PDB entry 8VK0 | electron microscopy, 3.14 A resolution | chains A and C of the 35 polymer chains in the assembly

== Chain A ==
Molecule: 23S ribosomal RNA
Source organism: Mycolicibacterium smegmatis MC2 155
Sequence (3120 nucleotides; each row starts with the number of its first residue):
     1 UAAGUGUUUA AGGGCGCAUG GUGGAUGCCU UGGCACUGGG AGCCGAUGAA GGACGUAGGA
    61 GGCUGCGAUA AGCCUCGGGG AGCUGUCAAC CGAGCGUUGA UCCGAGGAUG UCCGAAUGGG
   121 GAAACCCGGC ACGAGUGAUG UCGUGUCACC AGGCGCUGAA UAUAUAGGCG UCUGGGGGGA
   181 ACGCGGGGAA GUGAAACAUC UCAGUACCCG UAGGAAGAGA AAACAAAAUG UGAUUCCGUG
   241 AGUAGUGGCG AGCGAAAGCG GAGGAUGGCU AAACCGUAUG CAUGUGAUAC CGGGUAGGGG
   301 UUGUGUGUGC GGGGUUGUGG GACCUAUCUU UCCGGCUCUA CCUGGCUGGA GGGCAGUGAG
   361 AAAAUGUUGU GGUUAGCGGA AAUGGCUUGG GAUGGCCUGC CGUAGACGGU GAGAGCCCGG
   421 UACGUGAAAA CCCGACGUCU GUCUUGAUGG UGUUCCCGAG UAGCAGCGGG CCCGUGGAAU
   481 CUGCUGUGAA UCUGCCGGGA CCACCCGGUA AGCCUGAAUA CUUCCCAGUG ACCGAUAGCG
   541 GAUUAGUACC GUGAGGGAAU GGUGAAAAGU ACCCCGGGAG GGGAGUGAAA GAGUACCUGA
   601 AACCGUGCGC UUACAAUCCG UCAGAGCCCU CGACGUGUCG UGGGGUGAUG GCGUGCCUUU
   661 UGAAGAAUGA GCCUGCGAGU CAGGGACAUG UCGCGAGGUU AACCCGGGUG GGGUAGCCGC
   721 AGCGAAAGCG AGUCUGAAUA GGGCGUAUCC ACACAAGAGU GUGUGGUGUA GUGGUGUGUU
   781 CUGGACCCGA AGCGGAGUGA UCUACCCAUG GCCAGGGUGA AGCGCGGGUA AGACCGCGUG
   841 GAGGCCCGAA CCCACUUAGG UUGAAGACUG AGGGGAUGAG CUGUGGGUAG GGGUGAAAGG
   901 CCAAUCAAAC UCCGUGAUAG CUGGUUCUCC CCGAAAUGCA UUUAGGUGCA GCGUCGCAUG
   961 UUUCUUGCCG GAGGUAGAGC UACUGGAUGG CCGAUGGGCC CCACAGGGUU ACUGACGUCA
  1021 GCCAAACUCC GAAUGCCGGU AAGUCCAAGA GUGCGGCAGU GAGACGGCGG GGGAUAAGCU
  1081 CCGUGCGUCG AGAGGGAAAC AGCCCAGAUC GCCGGCUAAG GCCCCUAAGC GUGUGCUAAG
  1141 UGGAAAAGGA UGUGCAGUCG CGAAGACAAC CAGGAGGUUG GCUUAGAAGC AGCCACCCUU
  1201 GAAAGAGUGC GUAAUAGCUC ACUGGUCAAG UGAUUGUGCG CCGAUAAUGU AGCGGGGCUC
  1261 AAGCACACCG CCGAAGCCGC GGCAGCCAAC GUGUUGGCUG GGUAGGGGAG CGUCCUGCAU
  1321 CCGGUGAAGC CGCCGAGUGA UCGAGUGGUG GAGGGUGUGG GAGUGAGAAU GCAGGCAUGA
  1381 GUAGCGAUUA GGCAAGUGAG AACCUUGCCC GCCGAAAGAC CAAGGGUUCC UGGGCCAGGC
  1441 CAGUCCGCCC AGGGUGAGUC GGGACCUAAG GCGAGGCCGA CAGGCGUAGU CGAUGGACAA
  1501 CGGGUUGAUA UUCCCGUACC CGUGUAUGUG CGUCCAUGAU GAAUCAGCGG UACUAACCAU
  1561 CCAAAACCAC CGUGACCGCA CCUUUCGGGG UGUGGCGUUG GUGGGGCUGC AUGGGACCUU
  1621 CGUUGGUAGU AGUCAAGCGA UGGGGUGACG CAGGAAGGUA GCCGUACCGG UCAGUGGUAA
  1681 UACCGGGGUA AGCCUGUAGG GAGUCAGAUA GGUAAAUCCG UCUGGCAUAU AUCCUGAGAG
  1741 GUGAUGCAUA GCCGAGUGAG GCGAAUUCGG UGAUCCUAUG CUGCCGAGAA AAGCCUCUAG
  1801 CGAGGACAUA CACGGCCCGU ACCCCAAACC AACACAGGUG GUCAGGUAGA GAAUACUAAG
  1861 GCGUACGAGU GAACUAUGGU UAAGGAACUC GGCAAAAUGC CCCCGUAACU UCGGGAGAAG
  1921 GGGGACCCAC AUGGCGUGUA AGCCUUUACG GCCCAAGCGU GAGUGGGUGG CACAAACCAG
  1981 UGAGAAGCGA CUGUUUACUA AAAACACAGG UCCGUGCGAA GUCGCAAGAC GAUGUAUACG
  2041 GACUGACGCC UGCCCGGUGC UGGAAGGUUA AGAGGACCCG UUAACUCCCU UUGGGGGUGA
  2101 AGCGGAGAAU UUAAGCCCCA GUAAACGGCG GUGGUAACUA UAACCAUCCU AAGGUAGCGA
  2161 AAUUCCUUGU CGGGUAAGUU CCGACCUGCA CGAAUGGCGU AACGACUUCU CAACUGUCUC
  2221 AACCAUAGAC UCGGCGAAAU UGCACUACGA GUAAAGAUGC UCGUUACGCG CGGCAGGACG
  2281 AAAAGACCCC GGGACCUUCA CUACAACUUG GUAUUGGUGC UCGAUACGGU UUGUGUAGGA
  2341 UAGGUGGGAG ACUGUGAAGC UCACACGCCA GUGUGGGUGG AGUCGUUGUU GAAAUACCAC
  2401 UCUGAUCGUA UUGGGCCUCU AACCUCGGAC CGUAUAUCCG GUUCAGGGAC AGUGCCUGGU
  2461 GGGUAGUUUA ACUGGGGCGG UUGCCUCCUA AAAUGUAACG GAGGCGCCCA AAGGUUCCCU
  2521 CAACCUGGAC GGCAAUCAGG UGUUGAGUGU AAGUGCACAA GGGAGCUUGA CUGCGAGACG
  2581 GACAUGUCGA GCAGGGACGA AAGUCGGGAC UAGUGAUCCG GCACCUCUGA GUGGAAGGGG
  2641 UGUCGCUCAA CGGAUAAAAG GUACCCCGGG GAUAACAGGC UGAUCUUCCC CAAGAGUCCA
  2701 UAUCGACGGG AUGGUUUGGC ACCUCGAUGU CGGCUCGUCG CAUCCUGGGG CUGGAGCAGG
  2761 UCCCAAGGGU UGGGCUGUUC GCCCAUUAAA GCGGCACGCG AGCUGGGUUU AGAACGUCGU
  2821 GAGACAGUUC GGUCUCUAUC CGCCGCGCGC GUCAGAAGCU UGAGGAAACC UGUCCCUAGU
  2881 ACGAGAGGAC CGGGACGGAC GAACCUCUGG UAUACCAGUU GUCCCACCAG GGGCACGGCU
  2941 GGAUAGCCAC GUUCGGACAG GAUAACCGCU GAAAGCAUCU AAGCGGGAAA CCUCUUCCAA
  3001 GACCAGGCUU CUCACCCUCU AGGAGGGAUA AGGCCCCCCG CAGACCACGG GAUUGAUAGA
  3061 CCAGACCUGG AAGCCUAGUA AUAGGUGCAG GGAACUGGCA CUAACCGGCC GAAAACUUAC
Not modelled in the structure: 1

== Chain C ==
Molecule: 50S ribosomal protein L2
Source organism: Mycolicibacterium smegmatis MC2 155
UniProtKB: A0QSD4 (RL2_MYCS2); residue numbers follow UniProt; this construct covers 1-278
Amino-acid sequence (278 residues; each row starts with the number of its first residue):
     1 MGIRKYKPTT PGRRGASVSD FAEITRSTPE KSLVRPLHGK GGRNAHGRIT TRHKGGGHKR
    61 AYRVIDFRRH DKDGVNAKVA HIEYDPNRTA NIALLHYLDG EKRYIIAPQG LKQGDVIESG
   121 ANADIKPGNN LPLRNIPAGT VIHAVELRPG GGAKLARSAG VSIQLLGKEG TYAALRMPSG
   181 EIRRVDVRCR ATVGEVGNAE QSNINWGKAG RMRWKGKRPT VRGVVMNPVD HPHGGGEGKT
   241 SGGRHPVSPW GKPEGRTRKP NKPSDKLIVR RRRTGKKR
Not modelled in the structure: 1, 277-278

== How chain A and chain C interact ==
Residue-residue contacts (255):
  C805(A) with Arg-43(C), hydrogen bond to the sugar; Arg-218(C), hydrogen bond to the phosphate
  C806(A) with Lys-40(C), sugar contact; Gly-41(C), sugar contact; Arg-43(C), hydrogen bond to the sugar; Gly-56(C), phosphate contact; Arg-218(C), salt bridge to the phosphate
  C807(A) with Gly-39(C), sugar contact; Gly-55(C), phosphate contact; Gly-56(C), hydrogen bond to the phosphate
  A808(A) with His-38(C), phosphate contact; Gly-39(C), hydrogen bond to the phosphate
  U809(A) with Lys-59(C), salt bridge to the phosphate
  A820(A) with Lys-7(C), sugar contact
  A821(A) with Arg-4(C), hydrogen bond to the sugar; Lys-7(C), salt bridge to the phosphate
  A842(A) with Arg-13(C), hydrogen bond to the sugar
  G843(A) with Thr-10(C), phosphate contact; Arg-13(C), salt bridge to the phosphate
  G844(A) with Thr-10(C), phosphate contact; Gly-12(C), phosphate contact; Arg-13(C), salt bridge to the phosphate; Lys-208(C), hydrogen bond to the sugar; Ala-209(C), hydrogen bond to the base; Gly-210(C), hydrogen bond to the base
  A879(A) with Lys-208(C), salt bridge to the phosphate; Ala-209(C), base contact; Gly-210(C), sugar contact; Arg-213(C), hydrogen bond to the base; Trp-214(C), hydrogen bond to the phosphate
  G887(A) with Gly-47(C), sugar contact
  U888(A) with His-46(C), sugar contact; Gly-47(C), sugar contact; Arg-48(C), phosphate contact
  A889(A) with Arg-48(C), salt bridge to the phosphate
  G890(A) with Arg-48(C), salt bridge to the phosphate
  G892(A) with Arg-48(C), hydrogen bond to the sugar
  G893(A) with Arg-48(C), sugar contact
  U894(A) with Arg-48(C), phosphate contact; Ile-49(C), hydrogen bond to the phosphate
  G895(A) with Ile-49(C), phosphate contact; Asp-230(C), hydrogen bond to the base
  A896(A) with Arg-218(C), salt bridge to the phosphate; Pro-219(C), sugar contact; Val-221(C), sugar contact
  A897(A) with Val-221(C), base contact; Val-225(C), hydrogen bond to the sugar; Met-226(C), base contact
  A898(A) with Val-225(C), phosphate contact
  G899(A) with Asn-227(C), sugar contact; Val-229(C), base contact
  A908(A) with Val-229(C), base contact
  A1469(A) with His-38(C), phosphate contact
  G1470(A) with His-38(C), salt bridge to the phosphate
  U1560(A) with Arg-134(C), hydrogen bond to the base
  C1561(A) with Arg-134(C), hydrogen bond to the base; Lys-168(C), sugar contact
  C1562(A) with Lys-168(C), sugar contact; Glu-169(C), phosphate contact; Gly-170(C), hydrogen bond to the sugar
  A1563(A) with Glu-169(C), phosphate contact
  A1611(A) with Arg-134(C), base contact
  U1612(A) with Arg-134(C), hydrogen bond to the base; Asn-135(C), hydrogen bond to the sugar
  G1613(A) with Ala-121(C), sugar contact; Asn-122(C), hydrogen bond to the sugar
  G1614(A) with Asn-122(C), phosphate contact
  U1646(A) with Lys-31(C), salt bridge to the phosphate
  G1647(A) with Lys-31(C), hydrogen bond to the base
  A1648(A) with Lys-31(C), sugar contact
  G1711(A) with Asp-99(C), sugar contact; Glu-101(C), sugar contact
  G1720(A) with Asp-99(C), hydrogen bond to the base; Gly-100(C), hydrogen bond to the sugar; Lys-102(C), sugar contact
  U1721(A) with His-96(C), phosphate contact; Tyr-97(C), sugar contact; Leu-98(C), sugar contact; Gly-100(C), sugar contact
  C1785(A) with Phe-21(C), phosphate contact
  G1786(A) with Val-18(C), phosphate contact; His-58(C), base contact; Arg-211(C), salt bridge to the phosphate; Trp-214(C), stacking on the base
  A1787(A) with Phe-21(C), base contact; Ser-27(C), base contact; His-58(C), sugar contact; Lys-59(C), sugar contact; Arg-60(C), salt bridge to the phosphate; Arg-63(C), hydrogen bond to the sugar; Tyr-84(C), hydrogen bond to the phosphate; Pro-86(C), phosphate contact
  G1788(A) with His-58(C), base contact; Lys-59(C), sugar contact; Arg-60(C), phosphate contact; Ala-61(C), hydrogen bond to the phosphate; Arg-63(C), salt bridge to the phosphate; Pro-86(C), phosphate contact
  A1789(A) with Pro-36(C), sugar contact; Lys-59(C), sugar contact
  A1790(A) with Pro-36(C), sugar contact
  U1911(A) with Arg-14(C), hydrogen bond to the sugar
  C1912(A) with Pro-8(C), phosphate contact
  G1913(A) with Pro-8(C), base contact; Thr-9(C), sugar contact; Arg-14(C), hydrogen bond to the base
  A1990(A) with Pro-11(C), base contact
  C1991(A) with Pro-11(C), base contact
  C2005(A) with Arg-222(C), salt bridge to the phosphate; Val-225(C), sugar contact
  A2006(A) with Pro-219(C), phosphate contact; Thr-220(C), phosphate contact; Val-221(C), phosphate contact; Arg-222(C), salt bridge to the phosphate
  C2007(A) with Ala-209(C), sugar contact; Thr-220(C), hydrogen bond to the phosphate
  A2008(A) with Trp-206(C), phosphate contact; Gly-207(C), hydrogen bond to the sugar; Lys-208(C), sugar contact; Met-212(C), sugar contact
  G2009(A) with Ile-204(C), phosphate contact; Asn-205(C), sugar contact; Trp-206(C), hydrogen bond to the phosphate
  C2013(A) with Glu-254(C), sugar contact; Thr-274(C), hydrogen bond to the phosphate
  G2014(A) with Gly-255(C), sugar contact; Arg-256(C), salt bridge to the phosphate; Thr-257(C), hydrogen bond to the sugar; Arg-272(C), salt bridge to the phosphate; Thr-274(C), hydrogen bond to the phosphate
  U2015(A) with Arg-256(C), phosphate contact; Thr-257(C), sugar contact; Arg-258(C), hydrogen bond to the phosphate; Arg-271(C), salt bridge to the phosphate; Arg-272(C), salt bridge to the phosphate
  G2016(A) with Leu-155(C), base contact; Met-177(C), base contact; Pro-178(C), base contact; Ser-179(C), hydrogen bond to the base; Glu-181(C), hydrogen bond to the sugar; Arg-183(C), hydrogen bond to the sugar; Arg-258(C), salt bridge to the phosphate
  C2017(A) with Leu-147(C), sugar contact; Lys-154(C), sugar contact; Arg-183(C), salt bridge to the phosphate; Arg-258(C), salt bridge to the phosphate; Lys-262(C), salt bridge to the phosphate; Ser-264(C), hydrogen bond to the phosphate
  G2018(A) with Lys-154(C), phosphate contact
  A2020(A) with Thr-257(C), hydrogen bond to the sugar
  U2022(A) with Ile-49(C), sugar contact; Thr-50(C), base contact; Trp-250(C), sugar contact
  C2023(A) with Asn-44(C), hydrogen bond to the base; His-46(C), hydrogen bond to the base; Arg-48(C), sugar contact
  G2024(A) with His-46(C), sugar contact
  G2028(A) with Asn-44(C), base contact; His-46(C), base contact
  A2029(A) with Asn-44(C), hydrogen bond to the base; Ala-45(C), hydrogen bond to the sugar
  C2030(A) with Gly-42(C), hydrogen bond to the sugar; Arg-43(C), hydrogen bond to the sugar; Asn-44(C), sugar contact; Thr-50(C), hydrogen bond to the base; Thr-51(C), sugar contact
  G2031(A) with Thr-51(C), sugar contact
  A2032(A) with Lys-54(C), salt bridge to the phosphate
  U2033(A) with Arg-35(C), base contact; Leu-37(C), phosphate contact; Lys-40(C), salt bridge to the phosphate; Tyr-62(C), stacking on the base
  G2034(A) with Tyr-62(C), phosphate contact; Asn-87(C), sugar contact; Arg-88(C), salt bridge to the phosphate; Arg-157(C), salt bridge to the phosphate
  U2035(A) with Lys-154(C), hydrogen bond to the sugar; Leu-155(C), sugar contact; Ala-156(C), hydrogen bond to the sugar; Arg-157(C), salt bridge to the phosphate; Ser-158(C), phosphate contact
  A2036(A) with Ala-156(C), hydrogen bond to the phosphate; Arg-157(C), hydrogen bond to the phosphate; Ser-158(C), hydrogen bond to the phosphate; Val-161(C), phosphate contact; Pro-178(C), sugar contact; Ser-179(C), hydrogen bond to the base; Arg-272(C), base contact
  U2037(A) with Ser-158(C), hydrogen bond to the sugar; Ala-159(C), hydrogen bond to the sugar; Val-161(C), phosphate contact; Ala-199(C), hydrogen bond to the base; Gln-201(C), hydrogen bond to the base; Ser-202(C), base contact
  A2038(A) with Thr-89(C), sugar contact; Ser-158(C), sugar contact
  G2040(A) with Thr-51(C), phosphate contact; Lys-54(C), salt bridge to the phosphate
  G2041(A) with Arg-52(C), salt bridge to the phosphate; His-53(C), salt bridge to the phosphate; Ser-248(C), sugar contact; Pro-249(C), phosphate contact; Glu-254(C), hydrogen bond to the base
  A2042(A) with His-231(C), salt bridge to the phosphate; His-233(C), hydrogen bond to the phosphate; Pro-246(C), sugar contact; Val-247(C), sugar contact; Pro-249(C), phosphate contact; Glu-254(C), sugar contact
  C2043(A) with Arg-222(C), phosphate contact; Gly-223(C), hydrogen bond to the phosphate; Val-224(C), hydrogen bond to the phosphate; His-233(C), salt bridge to the phosphate
  U2044(A) with Arg-222(C), salt bridge to the phosphate
  G2045(A) with Arg-222(C), base contact
  U2058(A) with His-245(C), hydrogen bond to the base
  G2059(A) with His-245(C), sugar contact
  C2060(A) with Gly-255(C), phosphate contact
  U2061(A) with Arg-256(C), hydrogen bond to the phosphate
  G2062(A) with Arg-256(C), salt bridge to the phosphate
  A2125(A) with Pro-246(C), sugar contact
  C2126(A) with Ser-241(C), phosphate contact; Gly-243(C), sugar contact; Arg-244(C), sugar contact; His-245(C), hydrogen bond to the base
  U2195(A) with Lys-239(C), base contact; Thr-240(C), hydrogen bond to the sugar; Ser-241(C), base contact
  A2201(A) with Arg-14(C), base contact
  C2296(A) with Pro-228(C), sugar contact
  U2297(A) with Pro-228(C), phosphate contact
  U2298(A) with Arg-244(C), salt bridge to the phosphate
  U2425(A) with Arg-148(C), hydrogen bond to the base
  G2427(A) with Arg-148(C), salt bridge to the phosphate; Pro-149(C), hydrogen bond to the sugar; Gly-150(C), sugar contact; Gly-151(C), hydrogen bond to the sugar
  G2428(A) with Arg-68(C), sugar contact; Gly-150(C), sugar contact
  A2429(A) with Arg-68(C), salt bridge to the phosphate
  G2446(A) with Arg-188(C), phosphate contact
  G2447(A) with Tyr-172(C), phosphate contact
  G2448(A) with Lys-266(C), phosphate contact
  G2463(A) with Arg-244(C), salt bridge to the phosphate; Gly-251(C), sugar contact
  A2814(A) with Gly-238(C), phosphate contact; Lys-239(C), phosphate contact
  C2815(A) with Gly-238(C), phosphate contact; Lys-239(C), hydrogen bond to the phosphate
  U2820(A) with Gly-243(C), sugar contact
  A2822(A) with Gly-235(C), phosphate contact; Gly-236(C), hydrogen bond to the phosphate
  G2823(A) with Gly-235(C), phosphate contact; Gly-236(C), hydrogen bond to the phosphate; Glu-237(C), hydrogen bond to the base
Other interface residues (no listed pair), chain A (124 interface residues in all): C845, G878, C1485, G1486, G1645, C1722, C2012, G2021, G2127, G2196, U2308, A2445, G2462, C2664, G2821, A2824
Other interface residues (no listed pair), chain C (150 interface residues in all): Tyr-6, Pro-29, Ser-32, Gly-57, Phe-67, Lys-78, Gly-160, Lys-215, Gly-234, Gly-242, Lys-252, Lys-259, Ile-268, Lys-276

== Overview ==
Chain A and chain C form an interface of 124 and 150 residues respectively, with 74 hydrogen bonds, 40 salt
bridges and 2 aromatic stacking contacts. Polar pairs include G844(A)/Ala-209(C), G844(A)/Gly-210(C) and
A879(A)/Arg-213(C).
Here chain A is 23S ribosomal RNA and chain C is 50S ribosomal protein L2, both from Mycolicibacterium
smegmatis MC2 155. Entry 8VK0 (Structure of Mycobacterium smegmatis 50S ribosomal subunit bound to
HflX:50S-HflX-A) was determined by electron microscopy, deposited together with 8VIO, 8VK7, 8VKI, 8VKW, 8VPK,
8VR4, 8VR8 and 8VRL.
